9PBV - chains C and D of the 12 polymer chains in the assembly; structure by electron microscopy, 3.91 A resolution.

[Chain C (and D)]
Name: Vesicle-fusing ATPase
From: Cricetulus griseus
Notes: EC 3.6.4.6; chain D of this document is another copy of the same molecule, construct and numbering; everything in this record applies to it too
UniProt: P18708 (NSF_CRIGR); residues 1-744 here = UniProt positions 1-744
Amino-acid sequence (747 residues; numbered -2 to 744; the number before each row is that of its first residue; numbers below 1 keep their minus sign (Gly-2 is residue -2)):
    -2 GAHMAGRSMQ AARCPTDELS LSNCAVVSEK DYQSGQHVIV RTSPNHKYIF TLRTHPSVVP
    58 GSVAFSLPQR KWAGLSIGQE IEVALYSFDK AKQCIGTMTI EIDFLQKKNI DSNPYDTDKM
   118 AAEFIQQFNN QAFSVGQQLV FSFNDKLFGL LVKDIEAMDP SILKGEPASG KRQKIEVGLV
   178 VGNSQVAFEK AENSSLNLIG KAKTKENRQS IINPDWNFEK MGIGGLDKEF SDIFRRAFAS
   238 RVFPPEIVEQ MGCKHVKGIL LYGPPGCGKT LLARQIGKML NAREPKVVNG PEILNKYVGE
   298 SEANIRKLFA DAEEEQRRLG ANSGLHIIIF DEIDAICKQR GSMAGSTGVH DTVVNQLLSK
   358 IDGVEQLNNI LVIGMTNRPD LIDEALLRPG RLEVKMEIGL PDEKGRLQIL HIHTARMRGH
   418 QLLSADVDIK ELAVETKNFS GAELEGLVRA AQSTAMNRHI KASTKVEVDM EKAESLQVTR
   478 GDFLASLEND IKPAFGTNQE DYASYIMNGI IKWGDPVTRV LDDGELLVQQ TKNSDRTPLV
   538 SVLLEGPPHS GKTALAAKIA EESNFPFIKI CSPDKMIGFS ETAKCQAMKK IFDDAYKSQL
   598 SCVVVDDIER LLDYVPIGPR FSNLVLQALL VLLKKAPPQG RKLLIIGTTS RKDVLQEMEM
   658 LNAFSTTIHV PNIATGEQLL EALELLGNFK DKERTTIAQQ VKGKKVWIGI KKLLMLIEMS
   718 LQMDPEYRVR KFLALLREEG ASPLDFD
Not modelled in the structure: -2 to 205, 741-744
Differences from the reference sequence: expression tag (-2 to 0)
Small-molecule neighbours:
  - ATP (adenosine-5'-triphosphate), molecule 1: Gly219, Ile220, Gly221, Pro262, Gly263, Cys264, Gly265, Lys266, Thr267, Leu268, Asn374, Ile406, His410, Glu442
  - ATP, molecule 2: Lys251, Asp359, Arg385, Arg388
  - ATP, molecule 3: Tyr502, Met504, Asn505, Gly506, Ile507, Ile508, Trp510, Pro545, His546, Ser547, Gly548, Lys549, Thr550, Ala551, Asp604, Ile707, Lys708
Curated features (UniProtKB/Swiss-Prot):
  - binding site (ATP): Asn505 to Trp510, Pro545 to Leu552
  - binding site (Mg(2+)): Thr550
  - modified residue: Lys105 (N6-acetyllysine), Ser207 (Phosphoserine), Tyr259 (Phosphotyrosine), Ser569 (Phosphoserine)
What the authors report for this chain:
  - post-translational modification sites: Ser207 (citing earlier work)

[How chain C and chain D interact]
Residue-residue contacts (73; chain C residue first):
  Ile209(C) - Val463(D)  hydrophobic
  Pro211(C) - Lys462(D)  hydrogen bond (backbone-side chain)
  Asp212(C) - Lys462(D)
  Trp213(C) - Lys462(D)  hydrogen bond (backbone-side chain)
  Asn214(C) - Thr461(D)
  Phe215(C) - Ser460(D)
  Arg232(C) - Thr451(D)
  Arg232(C) - Asn454(D)
  Arg232(C) - Asp487(D)  salt bridge
  Ala236(C) - Met453(D)
  Ser237(C) - Met453(D)
  Val239(C) - Ile457(D)  hydrophobic
  Val239(C) - Val463(D)  hydrophobic
  Val239(C) - Val465(D)  hydrophobic
  Phe240(C) - Met453(D)  hydrophobic
  Phe240(C) - Ile457(D)  hydrophobic
  Phe240(C) - Val465(D)  hydrophobic
  Glu246(C) - Arg413(D)  salt bridge
  Gln247(C) - Arg413(D)
  Gln247(C) - His417(D)  hydrogen bond
  Gln247(C) - Leu419(D)
  Met248(C) - Met414(D)
  Cys250(C) - Gln449(D)
  Lys251(C) - Arg446(D)
  Tyr294(C) - Lys293(D)
  Val295(C) - Asn292(D)
  Val295(C) - Lys293(D)
  Glu297(C) - Lys293(D)
  Arg303(C) - Glu289(D)
  Arg337(C) - Glu329(D)  salt bridge
  Ser339(C) - Arg375(D)
  Ala341(C) - Leu378(D)
  Asn352(C) - Glu329(D)
  Gln353(C) - Asn286(D)
  Ser356(C) - Asn286(D)  hydrogen bond
  Ser356(C) - Asp328(D)
  Gly360(C) - Arg271(D)
  Val361(C) - Arg271(D)
  Val361(C) - Val284(D)  hydrophobic
  Val361(C) - Asp328(D)
  Glu362(C) - Asn286(D)  hydrogen bond
  Gln363(C) - Arg271(D)
  Pro386(C) - Glu440(D)
  Pro386(C) - Arg446(D)
  Glu390(C) - Gly443(D)
  Glu390(C) - Arg446(D)  salt bridge
  Glu390(C) - Ile488(D)
  Leu523(C) - Gln719(D)
  Leu523(C) - Met720(D)  hydrophobic
  Gln527(C) - Met716(D)
  Gln527(C) - Gln719(D)
  Asn530(C) - Gln719(D)
  Ser531(C) - Glu715(D)
  Arg533(C) - Asn685(D)
  Arg533(C) - Glu715(D)
  Thr534(C) - Glu715(D)
  Lys586(C) - Ile574(D)
  Pro616(C) - Arg617(D)
  Phe618(C) - Ile614(D)  hydrophobic
  Asn620(C) - Asp610(D)
  Gln624(C) - Arg607(D)  hydrogen bond
  Gln624(C) - Asp610(D)
  Gln624(C) - Tyr611(D)
  Leu627(C) - Arg607(D)
  Val628(C) - Ile574(D)  hydrophobic
  Leu629(C) - Ile574(D)  hydrophobic
  Lys631(C) - Asp604(D)  salt bridge
  Lys632(C) - Asp571(D)  salt bridge
  Glu654(C) - Ile614(D)
  Met655(C) - Ile614(D)  hydrophobic
  Glu656(C) - Pro613(D)
  Asn659(C) - His546(D)
  Ser662(C) - Met712(D)  hydrogen bond
Also at the interface, not in a pair above, chain C (70 interface residues in all): Phe231, Arg233, Pro241, Ile244, Gly249, Val253, Glu299, Met340, Thr344, Thr349, Lys357, Arg385, Gln526, Pro535, Leu536, Leu621, Leu623
Also at the interface, not in a pair above, chain D (63 interface residues in all): Gly263, Thr267, Gly287, Pro288, Leu291, Ala332, Met340, Val346, Asn374, Ala439, Ala459, Met467, Ala470, Met504, Pro570, Val612, Leu683, Lys709

[Summary]
The interface between chain C and chain D involves 70 residues on one side and 63 on the other, with 7
hydrogen bonds and 6 salt bridges. Polar pairs include Arg232(C)-Asp487(D), Glu246(C)-Arg413(D) and
Arg337(C)-Glu329(D). Ligands of chain C: 3 copies of ATP. From the paper: a modification site at Ser207(C).
Chain C and chain D are both Vesicle-fusing ATPase (Cricetulus griseus); the structure, 21bin20S complex
(NSF-alphaSNAP-2:1 syntaxin-1a:SNAP-25), non-hydrolyzing, class 11, was determined by electron microscopy
(same publication as 9OJR, 9OJU, 9OJZ, 9OK3, 9OK5, 9OKC and 17 further entries).
